Entry 7BW4 (electron microscopy, 3.70 A resolution); this record covers chains A and C of the 4 polymer chains in the assembly.

Chain A:
Molecule: RNA-directed RNA polymerase
From: Severe acute respiratory syndrome coronavirus 2
Notes: EC 2.7.7.48
Reference sequence: P0DTD1 (R1AB_SARS2); residues 10-932 here correspond to UniProt positions 4402-5324 (UniProt number = residue number + 4392)
Amino-acid sequence (923 residues; numbered 10 to 932; the number before each row is that of its first residue):
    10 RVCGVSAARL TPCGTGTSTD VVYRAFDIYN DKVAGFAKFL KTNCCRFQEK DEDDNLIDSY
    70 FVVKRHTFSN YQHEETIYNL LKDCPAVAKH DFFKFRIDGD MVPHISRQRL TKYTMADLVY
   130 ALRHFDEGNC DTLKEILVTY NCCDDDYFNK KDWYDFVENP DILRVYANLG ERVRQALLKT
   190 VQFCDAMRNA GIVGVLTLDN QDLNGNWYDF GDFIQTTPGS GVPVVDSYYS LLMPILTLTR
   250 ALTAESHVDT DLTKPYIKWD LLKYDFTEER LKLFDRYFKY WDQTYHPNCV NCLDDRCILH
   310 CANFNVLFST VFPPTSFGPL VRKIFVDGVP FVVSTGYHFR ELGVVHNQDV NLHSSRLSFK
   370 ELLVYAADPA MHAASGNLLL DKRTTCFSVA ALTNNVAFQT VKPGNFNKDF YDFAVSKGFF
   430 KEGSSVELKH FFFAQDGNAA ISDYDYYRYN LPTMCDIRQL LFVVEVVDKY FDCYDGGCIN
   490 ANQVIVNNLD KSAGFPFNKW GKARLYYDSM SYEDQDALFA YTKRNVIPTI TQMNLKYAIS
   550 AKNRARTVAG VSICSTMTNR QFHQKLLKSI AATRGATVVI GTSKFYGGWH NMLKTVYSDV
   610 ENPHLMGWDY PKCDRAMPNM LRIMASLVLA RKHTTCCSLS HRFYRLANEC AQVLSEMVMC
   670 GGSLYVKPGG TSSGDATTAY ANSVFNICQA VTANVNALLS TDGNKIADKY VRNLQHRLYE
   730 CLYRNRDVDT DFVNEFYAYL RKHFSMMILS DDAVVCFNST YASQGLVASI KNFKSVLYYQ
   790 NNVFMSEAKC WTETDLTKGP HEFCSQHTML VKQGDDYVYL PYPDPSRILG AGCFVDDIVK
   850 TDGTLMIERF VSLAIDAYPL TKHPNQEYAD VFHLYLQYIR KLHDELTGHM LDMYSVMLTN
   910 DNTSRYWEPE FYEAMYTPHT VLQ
Unresolved in the structure: 10-30, 51-118, 896-914, 929-932
Bound ions: Zn2+ site 1: His295, Cys301, Cys306, Cys310; Zn2+ site 2: Cys487, His642, Cys645, Cys646
Curated features (UniProtKB/Swiss-Prot):
  - region: Lys545 to Arg555 (Interaction with RMP Remdesivir), Thr582 to Pro620 (RdRp Palm N-ter)
  - active site: Ser759, Asp760, Asp761
  - binding site (Mn(2+)): Asn209, Asp218
  - binding site (Zn(2+)): His295, Cys301, Cys306, Cys310, Cys487, His642, Cys645, Cys646
  - site: Gln932 (Cleavage)
Reported in the primary citation:
  - catalytic residues: Ser759 to Asp761

Chain C:
Molecule: Non-structural protein 7
From: Severe acute respiratory syndrome coronavirus 2
Reference sequence: P0DTD1 (R1AB_SARS2); residues 1-83 here correspond to UniProt positions 3860-3942 (UniProt number = residue number + 3859)
Amino-acid sequence (83 residues; each row starts with the number of its first residue):
     1 SKMSDVKCTS VVLLSVLQQL RVESSSKLWA QCVQLHNDIL LAKDTTEAFE KMVSLLSVLL
    61 SMQGAVDINK LCEEMLDNRA TLQ
Unresolved in the structure: 66-83
Curated features (UniProtKB/Swiss-Prot):
  - site: Gln83 (Cleavage)

Chain A / chain C interface:
Pairs across the interface - 15 pairs, chain A then chain C:
  Thr409(A) - Glu23(C)
  Thr409(A) - Trp29(C)
  Pro412(A) - Leu14(C)  hydrophobic
  Phe415(A) - Cys8(C)  hydrophobic
  Tyr420(A) - Ser4(C)  hydrogen bond
  Tyr420(A) - Asp5(C)
  Tyr420(A) - Cys8(C)  hydrophobic
  Phe429(A) - Ser1(C)  hydrogen bond (backbone-backbone)
  Phe440(A) - Lys7(C)
  Phe440(A) - Leu40(C)  hydrophobic
  Phe441(A) - His36(C)
  Phe442(A) - Asn37(C)
  Ala443(A) - Asn37(C)  hydrogen bond (backbone-side chain)
  Asp445(A) - Trp29(C)
  Asp445(A) - Val33(C)
Other interface residues (no listed pair), chain A (15 interface residues in all): Val410, Lys411, Gly413, Leu437, Asn552
Other interface residues (no listed pair), chain C (16 interface residues in all): Val11, Ser15, Gln18, Leu41

Summary:
15 residues of chain A face 16 of chain C across their interface; the contacts include 3 hydrogen bonds. Among
the polar pairs are Tyr420(A)-Ser4(C), Ala443(A)-Asn37(C) and Phe429(A)-Ser1(C). UniProt lists 3 active-site
residues, Mn2+-binding residues Asn209(A) and Asp218(A) and 8 Zn2+-binding residues on chain A. From the
paper: the catalytic residue Ser759(A).
Here chain A is RNA-directed RNA polymerase and chain C is Non-structural protein 7, both from Severe acute
respiratory syndrome coronavirus 2. Entry 7BW4 (Structure of the RNA-dependent RNA polymerase from SARS-CoV-2)
was determined by electron microscopy.
